Entry 3KAK (X-ray diffraction, 2.11 A resolution); this record covers chains A and B.

== Chain A (and B) ==
Protein: Homoglutathione synthetase
From: Glycine max
Notes: EC 6.3.2.3; chain B of this document is another copy of the same molecule, construct and numbering; everything in this record applies to it too
UniProt: Q9M426 (Q9M426_SOYBN); numbering as in UniProt (aligned over 1-499)
Amino-acid sequence (499 residues; numbered 1 to 499; the number before each row is that of its first residue):
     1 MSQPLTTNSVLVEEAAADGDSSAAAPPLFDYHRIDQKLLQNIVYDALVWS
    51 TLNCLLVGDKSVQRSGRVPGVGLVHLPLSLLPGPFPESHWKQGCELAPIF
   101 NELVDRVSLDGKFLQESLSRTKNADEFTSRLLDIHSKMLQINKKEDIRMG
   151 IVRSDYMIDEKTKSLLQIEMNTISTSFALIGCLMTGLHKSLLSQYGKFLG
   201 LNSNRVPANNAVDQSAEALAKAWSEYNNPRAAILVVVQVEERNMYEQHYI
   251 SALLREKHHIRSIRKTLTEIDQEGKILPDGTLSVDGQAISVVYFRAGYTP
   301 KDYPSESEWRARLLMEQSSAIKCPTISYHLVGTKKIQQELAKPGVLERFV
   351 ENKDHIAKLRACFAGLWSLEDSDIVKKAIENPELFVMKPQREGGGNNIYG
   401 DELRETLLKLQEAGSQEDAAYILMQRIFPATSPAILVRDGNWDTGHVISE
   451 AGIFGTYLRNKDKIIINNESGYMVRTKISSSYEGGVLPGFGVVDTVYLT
Disordered / not traced: 1-26, 121-124, 144-145, 391-395, 410-418, 480-489 (chain B: 1-29, 121-123, 391-420)
Residues lining bound ligands: gamma-glutamylcysteine (3GC): Arg-153, Ile-173, Ser-174, Thr-175, Ser-176, Gln-238, Glu-241, Asn-243, Glu-246, Arg-295, Tyr-298, Arg-475

== Chain A / chain B interface ==
Residue-residue contacts - 52 pairs, chain A then chain B:
  Tyr-44(A) / Pro-69(B)  hydrophobic
  Tyr-44(A) / His-248(B)
  Tyr-44(A) / Arg-264(B)
  Leu-47(A) / Pro-69(B)  hydrophobic
  Leu-47(A) / Gly-70(B)
  Val-48(A) / Pro-69(B)  hydrophobic
  Val-48(A) / His-248(B)
  Thr-51(A) / Cys-54(B)
  Thr-51(A) / Gly-70(B)  hydrogen bond (side chain-backbone)
  Thr-51(A) / Leu-73(B)
  Thr-51(A) / Tyr-245(B)
  Leu-52(A) / Cys-54(B)  hydrophobic
  Leu-52(A) / Tyr-245(B)
  Leu-52(A) / Tyr-249(B)  hydrophobic
  Cys-54(A) / Thr-51(B)  hydrogen bond (side chain-backbone)
  Cys-54(A) / Leu-52(B)
  Leu-56(A) / Leu-56(B)  hydrophobic
  Leu-56(A) / Leu-73(B)  hydrophobic
  Arg-64(A) / Asp-439(B)  salt bridge
  Arg-64(A) / Gly-440(B)
  Arg-64(A) / Asn-441(B)
  Arg-67(A) / Tyr-44(B)
  Val-68(A) / Leu-47(B)  hydrophobic
  Pro-69(A) / Tyr-44(B)  hydrophobic
  Pro-69(A) / Leu-47(B)
  Pro-69(A) / Val-48(B)  hydrophobic
  Gly-70(A) / Thr-51(B)  hydrogen bond (backbone-side chain)
  Gly-70(A) / Val-74(B)
  Gly-70(A) / His-75(B)  hydrogen bond (backbone-backbone)
  Val-71(A) / Asp-439(B)
  Val-71(A) / Gly-440(B)
  Gly-72(A) / Leu-73(B)
  Leu-73(A) / Thr-51(B)
  Leu-73(A) / Leu-56(B)  hydrophobic
  Leu-73(A) / Gly-72(B)  hydrogen bond (backbone-backbone)
  Leu-73(A) / Leu-73(B)  hydrogen bond (backbone-backbone)
  Val-74(A) / Gly-70(B)
  His-75(A) / Gly-70(B)  hydrogen bond (backbone-backbone)
  Gln-194(A) / Arg-255(B)
  Tyr-245(A) / Thr-51(B)
  Tyr-245(A) / Leu-52(B)
  His-248(A) / Tyr-44(B)  hydrogen bond
  His-248(A) / Val-48(B)
  His-248(A) / Leu-52(B)
  Arg-255(A) / Gln-194(B)
  Arg-264(A) / Tyr-44(B)  hydrogen bond
  Asp-439(A) / Arg-64(B)  salt bridge
  Asp-439(A) / Val-71(B)
  Gly-440(A) / Arg-64(B)
  Gly-440(A) / Val-68(B)
  Gly-440(A) / Val-71(B)
  Asn-441(A) / Arg-64(B)
Interface residues without a listed pair, chain A (31 interface residues in all): Ser-190, Met-244, Tyr-249, Ala-252, Glu-256, Arg-261
Interface residues without a listed pair, chain B (29 interface residues in all): Arg-67, Ser-190, Met-244, Glu-256

== Summary ==
31 residues of chain A and 29 residues of chain B are in contact; the contacts include 9 hydrogen bonds and 2
salt bridges. Polar contacts include Arg-64(A)/Asp-439(B), Thr-51(A)/Gly-70(B) and Cys-54(A)/Thr-51(B).
Ligands of chain A: gamma-glutamylcysteine.
Both chains are Homoglutathione synthetase (Glycine max). Entry 3KAK (Structure of homoglutathione synthetase
from Glycine max in open conformation with gamma-glutamyl-cysteine bound) was determined by X-ray diffraction
together with 3KAJ and 3KAL from the same study.
